3LT7 - chains B and C of the 3 polymer chains in the assembly; structure by X-ray diffraction, 1.50 A resolution.

[Chain B (and C)]
Name: Adhesin yadA
Organism: Yersinia enterocolitica
Notes: chain C of this document is another copy of the same molecule, construct and numbering; everything in this record applies to it too
UniProt: P31489 (YADA1_YEREN); residues -7 to 56 here correspond to UniProt positions 333-396 (UniProt number = residue number + 340)
Sequence (64 residues; numbered -7 to 56; the number before each row is that of its first residue; numbers below 1 keep their minus sign (Lys-7 is residue -7)):
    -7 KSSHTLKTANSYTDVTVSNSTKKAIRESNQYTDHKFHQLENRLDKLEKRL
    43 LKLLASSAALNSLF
Unresolved in the structure: -7 to -5 (chain C: -7 to -5, 55-56)
Differences from the reference sequence: conflict His29 (Arg369 in P31489), Glu32 (Asp372 in P31489), Glu39 (Asp379 in P31489), Lys40 (Thr380 in P31489), Leu42 (Val382 in P31489), Leu43 (Asp383 in P31489), Leu45 (Gly385 in P31489)

[Chain B / chain C interface]
Pairs across the interface (49; chain B residue first):
  Leu-2(B) - Thr-3(C)
  Leu-2(B) - Thr0(C)
  Leu-2(B) - Ala1(C)
  Asn2(B) - Ala1(C)
  Asn2(B) - Tyr4(C)
  Thr5(B) - Thr5(C)  hydrogen bond
  Thr5(B) - Thr8(C)
  Asp6(B) - Tyr4(C)  hydrogen bond
  Val9(B) - Thr8(C)
  Val9(B) - Val9(C)  hydrophobic
  Val9(B) - Ser12(C)
  Thr13(B) - Ser12(C)  hydrogen bond
  Thr13(B) - Lys15(C)
  Ala16(B) - Ala16(C)  hydrophobic
  Ile17(B) - Ala16(C)
  Ile17(B) - Glu19(C)
  Ile17(B) - Ser20(C)
  Ser20(B) - Ser20(C)
  Asn21(B) - Ser20(C)
  Asn21(B) - Tyr23(C)
  Thr24(B) - Thr24(C)  hydrogen bond
  Thr24(B) - Lys27(C)
  Asp25(B) - Tyr23(C)  hydrogen bond
  Asp25(B) - Lys27(C)  salt bridge
  Phe28(B) - Lys27(C)
  Phe28(B) - Gln30(C)
  Phe28(B) - Leu31(C)  hydrophobic
  Leu31(B) - Leu31(C)  hydrophobic
  Glu32(B) - Arg34(C)  hydrogen bond (backbone-side chain)
  Leu35(B) - Leu31(C)  hydrophobic
  Leu35(B) - Arg34(C)
  Leu35(B) - Leu35(C)  hydrophobic
  Leu35(B) - Leu38(C)  hydrophobic
  Asp36(B) - Arg34(C)  salt bridge
  Leu38(B) - Leu38(C)
  Glu39(B) - Leu38(C)
  Glu39(B) - Arg41(C)  salt bridge
  Leu42(B) - Leu38(C)  hydrophobic
  Leu42(B) - Leu45(C)  hydrophobic
  Leu43(B) - Arg41(C)
  Leu45(B) - Leu45(C)
  Leu46(B) - Lys44(C)
  Leu46(B) - Leu45(C)
  Ser49(B) - Ser48(C)  hydrogen bond
  Ser49(B) - Leu52(C)
  Leu52(B) - Leu52(C)  hydrophobic
  Asn53(B) - Ser48(C)  hydrogen bond (side chain-backbone)
  Asn53(B) - Ala51(C)
  Asn53(B) - Leu52(C)
Other interface residues (no listed pair), chain B (30 interface residues in all): Thr-3, Ala1, Ser12, Ala50
Other interface residues (no listed pair), chain C (27 interface residues in all): Leu42

[Summary]
30 residues of chain B and 27 residues of chain C are in contact, with 8 hydrogen bonds and 3 salt bridges.
Polar contacts include Asp25(B)-Lys27(C), Asp36(B)-Arg34(C) and Glu39(B)-Arg41(C).
Both chains are Adhesin yadA (Yersinia enterocolitica). Entry 3LT7 (A transition from strong right-handed to
canonical left-handed supercoiling in a conserved coiled coil segment of ...) was determined by X-ray
diffraction (same publication as 3H7X, 3H7Z and 3LT6).
